Entry 5SXW (X-ray diffraction, 1.60 A resolution); this record covers chains A and B.

== Chain A (and B) ==
Protein: Catalase-peroxidase
From: Burkholderia pseudomallei (strain 1710b)
Notes: EC 1.11.1.21; chain B of this document is another copy of the same molecule, construct and numbering; everything in this record applies to it too
UniProt: Q3JNW6 (KATG_BURP1); residues 21-748 here correspond to UniProt positions 1-728 (UniProt number = residue number - 20)
Amino-acid sequence (728 residues; each row starts with the number of its first residue):
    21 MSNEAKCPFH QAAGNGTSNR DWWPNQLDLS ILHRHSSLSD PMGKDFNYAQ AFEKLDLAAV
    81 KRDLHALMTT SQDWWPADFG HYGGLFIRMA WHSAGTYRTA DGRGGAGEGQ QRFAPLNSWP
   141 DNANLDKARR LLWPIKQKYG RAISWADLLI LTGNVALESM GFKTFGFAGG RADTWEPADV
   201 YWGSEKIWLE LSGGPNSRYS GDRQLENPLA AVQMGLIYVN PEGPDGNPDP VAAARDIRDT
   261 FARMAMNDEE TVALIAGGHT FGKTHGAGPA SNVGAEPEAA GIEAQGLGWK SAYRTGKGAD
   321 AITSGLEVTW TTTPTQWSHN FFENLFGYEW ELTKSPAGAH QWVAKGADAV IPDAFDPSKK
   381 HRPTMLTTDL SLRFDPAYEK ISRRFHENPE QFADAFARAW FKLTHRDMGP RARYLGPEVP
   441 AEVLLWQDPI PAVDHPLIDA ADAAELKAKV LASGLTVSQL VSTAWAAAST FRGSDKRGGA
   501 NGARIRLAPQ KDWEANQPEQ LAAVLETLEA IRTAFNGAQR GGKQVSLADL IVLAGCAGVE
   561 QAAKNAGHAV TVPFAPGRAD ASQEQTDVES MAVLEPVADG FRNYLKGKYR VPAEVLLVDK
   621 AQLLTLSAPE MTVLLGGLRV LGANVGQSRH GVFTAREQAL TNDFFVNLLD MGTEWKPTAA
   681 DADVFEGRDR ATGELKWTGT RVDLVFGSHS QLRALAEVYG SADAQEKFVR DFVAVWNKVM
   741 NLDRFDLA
Unresolved in the structure: 21-35 (chain B: 21-34)
Construct notes: engineered mutation Ala198 (Glu178 in Q3JNW6)
Modified positions: Trp111 (1-hydroperoxy-L-tryptophan; TOX)
Covalent attachments: covalent link Trp111-Tyr238; covalent link Tyr238-Met264
Bound ions: heme Fe: Trp111, His279; Na+: Gly122, Gly124, Ser494
Small-molecule neighbours:
  - heme (HEM): Asp98, Gly104, Leu105, Ile107, Arg108, Trp111, Val239, Pro241, Ile257, Phe261, Leu274, Ile275, Gly278, His279, Phe281, Gly282, Lys283, Thr284, His285, Thr323, Ser324, Leu326, Trp330, Leu386, Thr388, Phe416, Trp420
  - oxygen molecule (OXY): Arg108, Trp111, His112, Asp141
UniProt features mapped onto this chain:
  - active site: His112 (Proton acceptor)
  - binding site (heme b): His279
  - site: Arg108 (Transition state stabilizer)
  - cross-link: Trp111 to Tyr238 (Tryptophyl-tyrosyl-methioninium (Trp-Tyr) (with M-244)), Tyr238 to Met264 (Tryptophyl-tyrosyl-methioninium (Tyr-Met) (with W-91))
Reported in the primary citation:
  - mutagenesis - R123A, E128A, E198A, D222A, D249A, R255A, Q622A: unchanged catalytic activity (catalase and peroxidase activities)
  - post-translational modification sites: Trp111
  - contacts within the chain: Tyr238-Arg426
  - mutagenesis - R108A, H112A, E198A: decreased catalytic activity on IN NAD synthesis
  - mutagenesis - W139F, W153F, W202F, W330F: unchanged catalytic activity (catalase or peroxidase activities)
  - mutagenesis - W139F/W153F/W330F: decreased catalytic activity
  - mutagenesis - D222A, D249A, R255A: unchanged catalytic activity on IN NAD synthesis

== Chain A / chain B interface ==
Contacting residue pairs - 157 pairs, chain A then chain B:
  Gly36(A) - Tyr201(B)
  Gly36(A) - Gly203(B)
  Gly36(A) - Ser204(B)
  Thr37(A) - Gly203(B)  hydrogen bond (backbone-backbone)
  Thr37(A) - Ser204(B)  hydrogen bond (side chain-backbone)
  Thr37(A) - Glu205(B)  hydrogen bond (side chain-backbone)
  Thr37(A) - Lys206(B)  hydrogen bond
  Asn39(A) - Ala134(B)  hydrogen bond (side chain-backbone)
  Asn39(A) - Pro135(B)
  Asn39(A) - Pro197(B)
  Asp41(A) - Lys206(B)
  Trp42(A) - Glu205(B)
  Trp42(A) - Lys206(B)
  Trp42(A) - Ile207(B)
  Trp42(A) - Trp208(B)
  Trp42(A) - Met234(B)  hydrophobic
  Trp43(A) - Pro135(B)  hydrophobic
  Trp43(A) - Ser138(B)
  Trp43(A) - Trp208(B)  hydrophobic
  Trp43(A) - Glu296(B)  hydrogen bond
  Trp43(A) - Glu298(B)
  Trp43(A) - Ala299(B)
  Gln46(A) - Glu298(B)  hydrogen bond (side chain-backbone)
  His53(A) - Leu58(B)
  His53(A) - Ser59(B)
  Arg54(A) - Leu58(B)
  Ser56(A) - Ser56(B)
  Ser56(A) - Leu58(B)
  Leu58(A) - His53(B)
  Leu58(A) - Arg54(B)
  Leu58(A) - Ser56(B)
  Leu58(A) - Ser627(B)
  Leu58(A) - Pro629(B)
  Ser59(A) - His53(B)
  Ser59(A) - Pro629(B)
  Asp60(A) - Pro629(B)
  Pro61(A) - Pro629(B)
  Pro61(A) - Leu715(B)  hydrophobic
  Pro61(A) - Val718(B)  hydrophobic
  Pro61(A) - Lys727(B)  hydrogen bond (backbone-side chain)
  Met62(A) - Val718(B)  hydrophobic
  Trp94(A) - Met671(B)  hydrophobic
  Trp94(A) - Arg690(B)
  Arg132(A) - Ser710(B)
  Arg132(A) - Ala714(B)
  Arg132(A) - Glu717(B)  salt bridge
  Phe133(A) - Ser710(B)
  Phe133(A) - Ala714(B)  hydrophobic
  Ala134(A) - Asn39(B)  hydrogen bond (backbone-side chain)
  Pro135(A) - Asn39(B)
  Pro135(A) - Trp43(B)  hydrophobic
  Asn137(A) - Ser710(B)
  Ser138(A) - Trp43(B)
  Arg150(A) - Met671(B)  hydrogen bond
  Arg150(A) - Arg713(B)
  Trp153(A) - Leu669(B)  hydrogen bond (side chain-backbone)
  Trp153(A) - Glu717(B)
  Trp153(A) - Gly720(B)
  Trp153(A) - Ser721(B)
  Gln157(A) - Gly720(B)  hydrogen bond (side chain-backbone)
  Gln157(A) - Ser721(B)
  Gln157(A) - Ala722(B)  hydrogen bond (backbone-backbone)
  Lys158(A) - Ala722(B)
  Gly160(A) - Ser721(B)
  Gly160(A) - Asp723(B)
  Arg161(A) - Asp723(B)  salt bridge
  Trp165(A) - Glu717(B)  hydrogen bond
  Trp195(A) - Gln711(B)
  Trp195(A) - Ala714(B)
  Trp195(A) - Val718(B)  hydrophobic
  Glu196(A) - Gln711(B)
  Pro197(A) - Asn39(B)
  Pro197(A) - Gln711(B)
  Tyr201(A) - Gly36(B)
  Gly203(A) - Gly36(B)
  Gly203(A) - Thr37(B)  hydrogen bond (backbone-backbone)
  Ser204(A) - Asn35(B)
  Ser204(A) - Thr37(B)  hydrogen bond (backbone-side chain)
  Glu205(A) - Thr37(B)  hydrogen bond (backbone-side chain)
  Glu205(A) - Trp42(B)
  Lys206(A) - Asn35(B)  hydrogen bond (side chain-backbone)
  Lys206(A) - Thr37(B)  hydrogen bond
  Lys206(A) - Trp42(B)
  Ile207(A) - Trp42(B)
  Trp208(A) - Trp42(B)
  Trp208(A) - Trp43(B)  hydrophobic
  Met234(A) - Trp42(B)  hydrophobic
  Glu296(A) - Trp43(B)  hydrogen bond
  Glu298(A) - Trp43(B)
  Glu298(A) - Gln46(B)
  Glu298(A) - Ser710(B)  hydrogen bond
  Ala299(A) - Trp43(B)
  Ile302(A) - Phe685(B)  hydrophobic
  Ile302(A) - Arg701(B)
  Ile302(A) - Val705(B)
  Ile302(A) - Ser708(B)
  Glu303(A) - Trp675(B)
  Glu303(A) - Pro677(B)
  Glu303(A) - Phe685(B)
  Gln305(A) - Leu668(B)
  Gln305(A) - Trp675(B)
  Gln305(A) - Leu704(B)  hydrogen bond (side chain-backbone)
  Gln305(A) - Gly707(B)
  Gln305(A) - Ser708(B)
  Gln305(A) - Arg713(B)  hydrogen bond (backbone-side chain)
  Gly306(A) - Gly707(B)
  Gly306(A) - Ser708(B)
  Leu307(A) - Met671(B)  hydrophobic
  Ser627(A) - Leu58(B)
  Pro629(A) - Leu58(B)
  Pro629(A) - Ser59(B)
  Pro629(A) - Pro61(B)
  Leu668(A) - Gln305(B)
  Leu669(A) - Trp153(B)  hydrogen bond (backbone-side chain)
  Met671(A) - Trp94(B)  hydrophobic
  Met671(A) - Arg150(B)  hydrogen bond
  Met671(A) - Leu307(B)  hydrophobic
  Trp675(A) - Glu303(B)
  Trp675(A) - Gln305(B)
  Phe685(A) - Ile302(B)  hydrophobic
  Arg690(A) - Trp94(B)
  Arg701(A) - Ile302(B)
  Leu704(A) - Gln305(B)  hydrogen bond (backbone-side chain)
  Val705(A) - Ile302(B)
  Gly707(A) - Gln305(B)
  Gly707(A) - Gly306(B)
  Ser708(A) - Ile302(B)
  Ser708(A) - Gln305(B)
  Ser708(A) - Gly306(B)
  Ser710(A) - Arg132(B)
  Ser710(A) - Phe133(B)
  Ser710(A) - Asn137(B)
  Ser710(A) - Glu298(B)  hydrogen bond
  Gln711(A) - Trp195(B)
  Gln711(A) - Glu196(B)
  Gln711(A) - Pro197(B)
  Arg713(A) - Arg150(B)
  Arg713(A) - Gln305(B)  hydrogen bond (side chain-backbone)
  Ala714(A) - Arg132(B)
  Ala714(A) - Phe133(B)  hydrophobic
  Ala714(A) - Trp195(B)
  Leu715(A) - Pro61(B)  hydrophobic
  Glu717(A) - Arg132(B)  salt bridge
  Glu717(A) - Trp153(B)
  Glu717(A) - Trp165(B)  hydrogen bond
  Val718(A) - Pro61(B)  hydrophobic
  Val718(A) - Met62(B)  hydrophobic
  Val718(A) - Trp195(B)  hydrophobic
  Gly720(A) - Gln157(B)  hydrogen bond (backbone-side chain)
  Ser721(A) - Trp153(B)
  Ser721(A) - Gln157(B)
  Ser721(A) - Gly160(B)
  Ala722(A) - Gln157(B)  hydrogen bond (backbone-backbone)
  Ala722(A) - Lys158(B)
  Asp723(A) - Gly160(B)
  Asp723(A) - Arg161(B)  salt bridge
  Lys727(A) - Pro61(B)  hydrogen bond (side chain-backbone)
Other interface residues (no listed pair), chain A (84 interface residues in all): Leu52, His55, Gly63, Lys156, Tyr159, Gly301, Val666, Lys676, Pro677, Tyr719, Asp731
Other interface residues (no listed pair), chain B (86 interface residues in all): Asp41, Ser50, Leu52, Asp60, Gly63, Lys156, Tyr159, Gly301, Glu614, Val666, Lys676, Tyr719, Asp731

== Overview ==
84 residues of chain A face 86 of chain B across their interface; the contacts include 32 hydrogen bonds and 4
salt bridges. Polar pairs include Arg132(A)-Glu717(B), Arg161(A)-Asp723(B) and Thr37(A)-Ser204(B). From the
paper: R108A, H112A and E198A of chain A reduce catalytic activity on IN NAD synthesis; a modification site at
Trp111(A); 14 substitutions were tested in all.
Chain A and chain B are both Catalase-peroxidase (Burkholderia pseudomallei (strain 1710b)); the structure,
Crystal structure of the E198A variant of catalase-peroxidase KatG of Burkholderia pseudomallei, was
determined by X-ray diffraction (same publication as 5SXR, 5SXS, 5SXT, 5SXX and 5SXQ).
